5GLC - chain A; structure by X-ray diffraction, 1.60 A resolution.

== Chain A ==
Protein: Beta-lactamase
From: Burkholderia thailandensis
Notes: EC 3.5.2.6
UniProtKB: A0A2Z4SUB5 (A0A2Z4SUB5_BURTH); the construct has insertions or renumbered stretches relative to UniProt, so the offset changes along the chain: 26-173 = UniProt 31-178; 194-258 = UniProt 179-243; 260-272 = UniProt 244-256; 274-311 = UniProt 257-294
Amino-acid sequence (288 residues; numbered 22 to 311; 2 numbers in that range are skipped by the numbering (no residue carries them; nothing is unmodelled there); the number before each row is that of its first residue):
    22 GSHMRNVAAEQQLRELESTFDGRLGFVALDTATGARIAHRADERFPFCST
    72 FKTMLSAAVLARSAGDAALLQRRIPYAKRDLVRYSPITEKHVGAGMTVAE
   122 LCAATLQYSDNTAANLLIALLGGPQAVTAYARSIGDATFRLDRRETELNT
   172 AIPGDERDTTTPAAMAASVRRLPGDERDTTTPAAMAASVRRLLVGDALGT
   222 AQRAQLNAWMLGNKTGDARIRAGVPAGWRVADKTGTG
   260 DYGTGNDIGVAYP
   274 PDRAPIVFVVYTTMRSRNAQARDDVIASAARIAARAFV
Not modelled in the structure: 164-192
Differences from the reference sequence: expression tag (22-25); insertion (174-193)
From the paper describing this entry:
  - conformationally variable residues (side-chain flip): Tyr-105, Asn-170

== Overview ==
From the paper: conformational variability at Tyr-105 and Asn-170.
Chain A is Beta-lactamase (Burkholderia thailandensis); the structure, Crystal structure of the class A
beta-lactamase PenL-tTR11 containing 20 residues insertion in omega-loop, was determined by X-ray diffraction,
deposited together with 5GL9, 5GLA, 5GLB and 5GLD.
